1DMK - chains A and B; structure by X-ray diffraction, 1.90 A resolution.

== Chain A (and B) ==
Molecule: Nitric oxide synthase
From: Bos taurus
Notes: EC 1.14.13.39; fragment: heme domain; chain B of this document is another copy of the same molecule, construct and numbering; everything in this record applies to it too
UniProtKB: P29473 (NOS3_BOVIN); residue numbers follow UniProt; this construct covers 39-482
Chain sequence (444 residues; each row starts with the number of its first residue):
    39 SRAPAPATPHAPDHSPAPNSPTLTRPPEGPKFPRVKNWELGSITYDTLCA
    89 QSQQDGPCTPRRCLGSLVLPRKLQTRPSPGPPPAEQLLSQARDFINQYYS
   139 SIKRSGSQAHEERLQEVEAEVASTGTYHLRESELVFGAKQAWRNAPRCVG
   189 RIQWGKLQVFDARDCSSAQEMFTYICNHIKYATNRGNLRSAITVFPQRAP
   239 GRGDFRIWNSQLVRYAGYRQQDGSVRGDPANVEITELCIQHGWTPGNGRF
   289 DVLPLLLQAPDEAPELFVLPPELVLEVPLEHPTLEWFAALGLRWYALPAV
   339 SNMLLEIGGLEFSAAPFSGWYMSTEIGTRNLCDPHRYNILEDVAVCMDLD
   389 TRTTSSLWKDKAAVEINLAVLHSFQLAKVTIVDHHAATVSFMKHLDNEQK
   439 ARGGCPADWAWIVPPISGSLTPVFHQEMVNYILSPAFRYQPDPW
Disordered / not traced: 39-66 (chain B: 39-68)
Construct notes: conflict R100 (Cys in P29473)
Curated features (UniProtKB/Swiss-Prot):
  - binding site (Zn(2+)): C96, C101
  - binding site ((6R)-L-erythro-5,6,7,8-tetrahydrobiopterin): S104, A448, W449, F462
  - binding site (heme b): C186, Y477
  - binding site (L-arginine): Q249, W358, Y359, E363, N368
  - modified residue: S116 (Phosphoserine)
Bound ions: Zn2+: C96, C101 (shared with C96(B), C101(B) of chain B); heme Fe near C186 (its only coordinating residue here)
Ligand contacts:
  - AP6 (2,4-diamino-6-phenyl-5,6,7,8,-tetrahydropteridine), molecule 1: W76, W447, F462, H463, Q464, E465
  - AP6, molecule 2: S104, V106, R367, A448, W449
  - heme (HEM): W180, A183, R185, C186, V187, G188, Q191, L195, S228, M341, F355, S356, G357, W358, M360, E363, V420, W449, F475, Y477
  - ethylisothiourea (ITU): P336, A337, V338, F355, S356, G357, W358, Y359, M360, E363
Reported in the primary citation:
  - binding site for AP6: W449

== Interface between chain A and chain B ==
Pairs across the interface (132):
  G67(A) - R109(B)
  P68(A) - R109(B)  hydrogen bond (backbone-side chain)
  F70(A) - R109(B)  hydrogen bond (backbone-side chain)
  P71(A) - R100(B)
  P71(A) - L102(B)  hydrophobic
  R72(A) - L105(B)
  W76(A) - V106(B)  hydrophobic
  W76(A) - L107(B)  hydrophobic
  W76(A) - H373(B)
  E77(A) - P372(B)
  E77(A) - H373(B)
  Y83(A) - R109(B)
  C87(A) - R99(B)  hydrogen bond (backbone-side chain)
  A88(A) - R99(B)  hydrogen bond (backbone-side chain)
  S90(A) - R99(B)  hydrogen bond (backbone-side chain)
  D93(A) - P98(B)
  G94(A) - P98(B)  hydrogen bond (backbone-backbone)
  C96(A) - C96(B)  hydrophobic
  C96(A) - T97(B)
  C96(A) - P98(B)
  C96(A) - C101(B)  hydrophobic
  T97(A) - C96(B)
  P98(A) - D93(B)
  P98(A) - G94(B)  hydrogen bond (backbone-backbone)
  P98(A) - C96(B)
  R99(A) - S90(B)
  R99(A) - Q91(B)  hydrogen bond (side chain-backbone)
  R99(A) - D93(B)  salt bridge
  R99(A) - Y469(B)
  R100(A) - K69(B)
  R100(A) - V467(B)
  R100(A) - N468(B)
  R100(A) - Y469(B)
  C101(A) - C96(B)  hydrophobic
  C101(A) - C101(B)  hydrophobic
  C101(A) - V467(B)
  C101(A) - N468(B)  hydrogen bond (backbone-backbone)
  L102(A) - P71(B)  hydrophobic
  L102(A) - V467(B)  hydrophobic
  S104(A) - W447(B)
  S104(A) - E465(B)
  S104(A) - M466(B)  hydrogen bond (side chain-backbone)
  L105(A) - R72(B)
  L105(A) - E465(B)
  L105(A) - M466(B)
  V106(A) - W76(B)
  V106(A) - E465(B)  hydrogen bond (backbone-side chain)
  L107(A) - W76(B)  hydrophobic
  T366(A) - S457(B)
  R367(A) - S457(B)
  R367(A) - F462(B)
  R367(A) - H463(B)
  D371(A) - H463(B)  salt bridge
  P372(A) - E77(B)
  H373(A) - W76(B)
  H373(A) - E77(B)
  H373(A) - H463(B)
  L378(A) - L458(B)  hydrophobic
  T392(A) - D421(B)  hydrogen bond
  T392(A) - H423(B)
  T392(A) - A424(B)
  S393(A) - L406(B)
  S393(A) - L409(B)
  S393(A) - Q413(B)
  S393(A) - D421(B)  hydrogen bond (backbone-side chain)
  S394(A) - L406(B)
  L395(A) - V402(B)
  L395(A) - N405(B)
  L395(A) - L406(B)
  L395(A) - L409(B)  hydrophobic
  L395(A) - H422(B)
  K397(A) - H423(B)
  K397(A) - L458(B)
  D398(A) - H422(B)  salt bridge
  D398(A) - H423(B)  salt bridge
  D398(A) - S455(B)  hydrogen bond
  K399(A) - V402(B)
  K399(A) - E403(B)
  K399(A) - L406(B)
  A401(A) - L458(B)  hydrophobic
  V402(A) - L395(B)
  V402(A) - K399(B)
  E403(A) - K399(B)
  N405(A) - L395(B)
  L406(A) - S393(B)
  L406(A) - S394(B)
  L406(A) - L395(B)
  L406(A) - K399(B)
  L409(A) - S393(B)
  L409(A) - L395(B)  hydrophobic
  Q413(A) - S393(B)  hydrogen bond
  D421(A) - T392(B)  hydrogen bond
  D421(A) - S393(B)  hydrogen bond (side chain-backbone)
  H422(A) - L395(B)
  H422(A) - D398(B)  salt bridge
  H423(A) - T392(B)
  H423(A) - K397(B)
  H423(A) - D398(B)  salt bridge
  W447(A) - S104(B)
  W447(A) - A448(B)  hydrophobic
  A448(A) - W447(B)  hydrophobic
  P453(A) - S455(B)
  P453(A) - G456(B)  hydrogen bond (backbone-backbone)
  P453(A) - S457(B)  hydrogen bond (backbone-backbone)
  I454(A) - S455(B)
  S455(A) - D398(B)  hydrogen bond
  S455(A) - P453(B)
  S455(A) - I454(B)
  S455(A) - S455(B)
  G456(A) - P453(B)  hydrogen bond (backbone-backbone)
  S457(A) - T366(B)
  S457(A) - R367(B)
  S457(A) - P453(B)  hydrogen bond (backbone-backbone)
  L458(A) - L378(B)  hydrophobic
  L458(A) - K397(B)
  L458(A) - A401(B)  hydrophobic
  F462(A) - R367(B)
  H463(A) - R367(B)
  H463(A) - D371(B)
  H463(A) - H373(B)
  E465(A) - S104(B)
  E465(A) - L105(B)
  E465(A) - V106(B)  hydrogen bond (side chain-backbone)
  M466(A) - S104(B)  hydrogen bond (backbone-side chain)
  M466(A) - L105(B)
  V467(A) - R100(B)
  V467(A) - C101(B)
  V467(A) - L102(B)  hydrophobic
  N468(A) - R100(B)
  N468(A) - C101(B)  hydrogen bond (backbone-backbone)
  Y469(A) - R99(B)
  Y469(A) - R100(B)
Also at the interface, not in a pair above, chain A (65 interface residues in all): Q92, G103, A424
Also at the interface, not in a pair above, chain B (64 interface residues in all): C87, Q92, G103, C370

== In short ==
Chain A and chain B form an interface of 65 and 64 residues respectively, with 25 hydrogen bonds and 6 salt
bridges. Polar contacts include R99(A)-D93(B), D371(A)-H463(B) and D398(A)-H422(B). Ligands of chain A: heme,
compound AP6 and ethylisothiourea. The paper reports a binding site for AP6 at W449(A).
Both chains are Nitric oxide synthase (Bos taurus). Entry 1DMK (Bovine endothelial nitric oxide synthase heme
domain complexed with 4-amino-6-phenyl-tetrahydropteridine) was determined by X-ray diffraction (same
publication as 1DMJ).
